PDB entry 2C6W | X-ray diffraction, 2.61 A resolution | chains A and B

== Chain A ==
Molecule: Penicillin-binding protein 1A
Organism: Streptococcus pneumoniae
Notes: fragment: glycosyltransferase domain, residues 51-66
UniProt: Q8DR59 (PBPA_STRR6); residue numbers follow UniProt; this construct covers 51-66
Chain sequence (16 residues; row label = number of the first residue in the row):
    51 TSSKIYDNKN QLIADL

== Chain B ==
Molecule: Penicillin-binding protein 1A
Organism: Streptococcus pneumoniae
Notes: fragment: transpeptidase domain, residues 267-650
UniProt: Q8DR59 (PBPA_STRR6); residue numbers follow UniProt; this construct covers 267-650
Chain sequence (384 residues; each row starts with the number of its first residue):
   267 NYPAYMDNYL KEVINQVEEE TGYNLLTTGM DVYTNVDQEA QKHLWDIYNT DEYVAYPDDE
   327 LQVASTIVDV SNGKVIAQLG ARHQSSNVSF GINQAVETNR DWGSTMKPIT DYAPALEYGV
   387 YDSTATIVHD EPYNYPGTNT PVYNWDRGYF GNITLQYALQ QSRNVPAVET LNKVGLNRAK
   447 TFLNGLGIDY PSIHYSNAIS SNTTESDKKY GASSEKMAAA YAAFANGGTY YKPMYIHKVV
   507 FSDGSEKEFS NVGTRAMKET TAYMMTDMMK TVLTYGTGRN AYLAWLPQAG KTGTSNYTDE
   567 EIENHIKTSQ FVAPDELFAG YTRKYSMAVW TGYSNRLTPL VGNGLTVAAK VYRSMMTYLS
   627 EGSNPEDWNI PEGLYRNGEF VFKN
Sequence notes: conflict D388 (Glu in Q8DR59), T540 (Ser in Q8DR59)
Swiss-Prot annotation at these positions:
  - active site: S370 (Acyl-ester intermediate)
Ion coordination: Zn2+ site 1 near H309 (its only coordinating residue here); Zn2+ site 2: H395, E397, E435; Zn2+ site 3: H460, E566, H571

== Chain A / chain B interface ==
Residue-residue contacts (33; chain A residue first):
  S52(A) - T294(B)
  S52(A) - G295(B)
  S52(A) - M296(B)  hydrogen bond (backbone-backbone)
  S53(A) - L291(B)  hydrogen bond (side chain-backbone)
  S53(A) - T294(B)  hydrogen bond (side chain-backbone)
  S53(A) - G295(B)
  S53(A) - M296(B)  hydrogen bond (side chain-backbone)
  K54(A) - M296(B)  hydrogen bond (backbone-backbone)
  K54(A) - D297(B)
  K54(A) - V298(B)  hydrogen bond (backbone-backbone)
  I55(A) - L276(B)  hydrophobic
  I55(A) - V298(B)
  I55(A) - T300(B)
  Y56(A) - D297(B)
  Y56(A) - V298(B)  hydrogen bond (backbone-backbone)
  Y56(A) - Y299(B)  hydrophobic
  Y56(A) - T300(B)  hydrogen bond (backbone-backbone)
  D57(A) - T300(B)
  D57(A) - V302(B)
  D57(A) - Q304(B)  hydrogen bond
  N58(A) - T300(B)
  N58(A) - N301(B)
  N58(A) - V302(B)  hydrogen bond (backbone-backbone)
  N58(A) - D303(B)
  N60(A) - Y299(B)
  Q61(A) - Q304(B)
  I63(A) - P269(B)
  I63(A) - Y271(B)
  I63(A) - M272(B)  hydrophobic
  I63(A) - Q304(B)
  A64(A) - N267(B)
  A64(A) - Y268(B)  hydrophobic
  D65(A) - N267(B)  hydrogen bond (backbone-backbone)
Interface residues without a listed pair, chain A (14 interface residues in all): T51, L66
Interface residues without a listed pair, chain B (19 interface residues in all): L292

== Summary ==
Chain A and chain B form an interface of 14 and 19 residues respectively; the contacts include 11 hydrogen
bonds. Polar contacts include S53(A)-L291(B), S53(A)-T294(B) and S53(A)-M296(B). Curated annotation (UniProt)
lists active-site residue S370(B) on chain B.
Chain A is Penicillin-binding protein 1A and chain B is Penicillin-binding protein 1A, both from Streptococcus
pneumoniae; the structure, Penicillin-binding protein 1A (pbp-1A) from streptococcus pneumoniae, was
determined by X-ray diffraction together with 2C5W from the same study.
